Entry 4LHX (X-ray diffraction, 3.05 A resolution); this record covers chains E and F of the 3 polymer chains in the assembly.

== Chain E (and F) ==
Molecule: Rab-3A-interacting protein
From: Homo sapiens
Notes: chain F of this document is another copy of the same molecule, construct and numbering; everything in this record applies to it too
UniProt: Q96QF0 (RAB3I_HUMAN); residues 157-232 here correspond to UniProt positions 173-248 (UniProt number = residue number + 16)
Amino-acid sequence (78 residues; numbered 155 to 232; the number before each row is that of its first residue):
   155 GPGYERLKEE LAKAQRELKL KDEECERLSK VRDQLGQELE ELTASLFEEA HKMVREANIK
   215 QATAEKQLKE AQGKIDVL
Disordered / not traced: 155-156
Differences from the reference sequence: expression tag (155-156)

== How chain E and chain F interact ==
Pairs across the interface (21):
  Lys175(E) with Lys175(F); Asp176(F)
  Leu182(E) with Leu182(F), hydrophobic; Ser183(F)
  Ser183(E) with Leu182(F)
  Leu189(E) with Arg186(F)
  Gly190(E) with Leu189(F)
  Leu193(E) with Leu189(F); Leu193(F), hydrophobic
  Leu200(E) with Thr197(F)
  Phe201(E) with Leu200(F), hydrophobic
  Ala204(E) with Leu200(F), hydrophobic
  Val208(E) with Ala204(F); Met207(F), hydrophobic; Val208(F), hydrophobic
  Ala211(E) with Val208(F), hydrophobic; Ala211(F)
  Asn212(E) with Ala211(F)
  Lys214(E) with Gln215(F)
  Gln215(E) with Ala211(F); Lys214(F)
Interface residues without a listed pair, chain E (23 interface residues in all): Glu178, Cys179, Arg186, Leu196, Thr197, Met207, Ala218, Glu219, Leu222
Interface residues without a listed pair, chain F (22 interface residues in all): Leu172, Glu178, Cys179, Val185, Leu196, Glu210, Ala218

== In short ==
23 residues of chain E face 22 of chain F across their interface.
Both chains are Rab-3A-interacting protein (Homo sapiens). Entry 4LHX (Crystal structure of nucleotide-free
Rab8:Rabin8) was determined by X-ray diffraction, deposited together with 4LHV, 4LHW, 4LHY, 4LHZ and 4LI0.
